6UL5 - chains A and B; structure by X-ray diffraction, 2.23 A resolution.

== Chain A ==
Name: Reverse transcriptase p66
Source organism: Human immunodeficiency virus type 1
Notes: EC 2.7.7.49
UniProtKB: P03366 (POL_HV1B1); residues 1-555 here correspond to UniProt positions 600-1154 (UniProt number = residue number + 599)
Amino-acid sequence (557 residues; each row starts with the number of its first residue; numbers below 1 keep their minus sign (Met-1 is residue -1)):
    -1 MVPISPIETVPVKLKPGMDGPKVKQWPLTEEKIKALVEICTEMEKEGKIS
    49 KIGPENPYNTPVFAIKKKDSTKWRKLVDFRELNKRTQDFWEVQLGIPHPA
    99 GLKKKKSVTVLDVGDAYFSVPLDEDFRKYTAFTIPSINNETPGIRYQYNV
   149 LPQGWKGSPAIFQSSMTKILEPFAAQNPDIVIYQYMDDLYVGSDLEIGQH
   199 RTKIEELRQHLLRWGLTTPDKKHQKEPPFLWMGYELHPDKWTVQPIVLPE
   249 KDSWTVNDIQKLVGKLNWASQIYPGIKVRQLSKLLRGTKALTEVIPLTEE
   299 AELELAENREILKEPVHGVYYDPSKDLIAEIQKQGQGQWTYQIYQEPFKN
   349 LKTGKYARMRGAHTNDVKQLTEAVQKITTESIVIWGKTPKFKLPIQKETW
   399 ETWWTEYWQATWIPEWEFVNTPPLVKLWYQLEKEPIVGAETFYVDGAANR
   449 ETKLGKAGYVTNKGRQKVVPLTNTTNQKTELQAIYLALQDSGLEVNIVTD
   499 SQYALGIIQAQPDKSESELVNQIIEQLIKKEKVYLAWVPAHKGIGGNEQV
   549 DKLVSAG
Disordered / not traced: 555
Sequence notes: initiating methionine (-1); expression tag (0); engineered mutation Ala172 (Lys771 in P03366), Ala173 (Lys772 in P03366), Ser280 (Cys879 in P03366)
Bound ions: Mg2+ near Asp443 (its only coordinating residue here)
Ligand contacts: QAG (4-[(4-{4-[(E)-2-cyanoethenyl]-2,6-dimethylphenoxy}thieno[3,2-d]pyrimidin-2-yl)amino]-2-fluorobenzonitrile): Pro95, Leu100, Lys101, Lys102, Lys103, Val106, Val179, Tyr181, Tyr188, Val189, Gly190, Pro225, Phe227, Leu228, Trp229, Leu234, His235, Pro236, Tyr318
Curated features (UniProtKB/Swiss-Prot):
  - region: Phe227 to His235 (RT 'primer grip')
  - motif: Trp398 to Trp414 (Tryptophan repeat motif)
  - binding site (Mg(2+)): Asp110, Asp185, Asp186, Asp443, Glu478, Asp498, Asp549
  - site: Trp401 (Essential for RT p66/p51 heterodimerization), Trp414 (Essential for RT p66/p51 heterodimerization), Phe440, Tyr441 (Cleavage)
Reported in the primary citation:
  - binding site for QAG: Lys101, Ile180, Tyr181, Tyr188, Phe227, Trp229, Leu234, His235

== Chain B ==
Name: Reverse transcriptase p51
Source organism: Human immunodeficiency virus type 1
UniProtKB: P03366 (POL_HV1B1); residues 1-428 here correspond to UniProt positions 600-1027 (UniProt number = residue number + 599)
Amino-acid sequence (429 residues; row label = number of the first residue in the row; numbering starts at 0):
     0 GPISPIETVPVKLKPGMDGPKVKQWPLTEEKIKALVEICTEMEKEGKISK
    50 IGPENPYNTPVFAIKKKDSTKWRKLVDFRELNKRTQDFWEVQLGIPHPAG
   100 LKKKKSVTVLDVGDAYFSVPLDEDFRKYTAFTIPSINNETPGIRYQYNVL
   150 PQGWKGSPAIFQSSMTKILEPFKKQNPDIVIYQYMDDLYVGSDLEIGQHR
   200 TKIEELRQHLLRWGLTTPDKKHQKEPPFLWMGYELHPDKWTVQPIVLPEK
   250 DSWTVNDIQKLVGKLNWASQIYPGIKVRQLSKLLRGTKALTEVIPLTEEA
   300 ELELAENREILKEPVHGVYYDPSKDLIAEIQKQGQGQWTYQIYQEPFKNL
   350 KTGKYARMRGAHTNDVKQLTEAVQKITTESIVIWGKTPKFKLPIQKETWE
   400 TWWTEYWQATWIPEWEFVNTPPLVKLWYQ
Disordered / not traced: 0-4, 216-223
Sequence notes: expression tag (0); engineered mutation Ser280 (Cys879 in P03366)
Curated features (UniProtKB/Swiss-Prot):
  - region: Phe227 to His235 (RT 'primer grip')
  - motif: Trp398 to Trp414 (Tryptophan repeat motif)
  - binding site (Mg(2+)): Asp110, Asp185, Asp186
  - site (Essential for RT p66/p51 heterodimerization): Trp401, Trp414
Reported in the primary citation:
  - binding site for QAG: Glu138

== How chain A and chain B interact ==
Residue-residue contacts (112):
  Val8(A) with Glu53(B)
  Pro9(A) with Glu53(B)
  Gln85(A) with Glu53(B), hydrogen bond (side chain-backbone)
  Asp86(A) with Lys20(B), salt bridge; Pro55(B)
  Phe87(A) with Pro52(B); Pro55(B)
  Trp88(A) with Pro52(B), hydrogen bond (backbone-backbone); Asn54(B); Pro55(B); Asn57(B); Thr131(B); Arg143(B)
  Leu92(A) with Lys22(B)
  Gly93(A) with Asn137(B)
  Ile94(A) with Asn137(B)
  Pro95(A) with Asn136(B); Asn137(B)
  His96(A) with Asn136(B), hydrogen bond (backbone-side chain)
  Gly99(A) with Asn136(B); Glu138(B)
  Leu100(A) with Asn136(B); Glu138(B)
  Lys101(A) with Glu138(B), salt bridge
  Ser162(A) with Pro52(B)
  Thr165(A) with Pro140(B)
  Gln373(A) with Glu396(B); Thr397(B), hydrogen bond; Thr400(B); Trp401(B), hydrogen bond
  Thr376(A) with Thr400(B); Trp401(B)
  Ile380(A) with Pro25(B), hydrophobic; Leu26(B); Thr27(B)
  Val381(A) with Pro25(B), hydrophobic; Ile135(B); Asn136(B), hydrogen bond (backbone-backbone)
  Ile382(A) with Ile135(B); Asn136(B)
  Trp383(A) with Ile135(B)
  Gly384(A) with Thr27(B); Glu28(B), hydrogen bond (backbone-backbone); Ile135(B)
  Trp402(A) with Lys331(B), hydrogen bond (backbone-side chain); His361(B); Asp364(B)
  Tyr405(A) with Lys331(B), hydrogen bond (backbone-side chain)
  Trp406(A) with Lys331(B); Pro392(B), hydrophobic; Val417(B); Asn418(B); Thr419(B); Pro420(B); Pro421(B)
  Gln407(A) with Lys331(B), hydrogen bond (backbone-side chain); Asp364(B); Pro392(B); Ile393(B); Gln394(B), hydrogen bond; Val417(B), hydrogen bond (side chain-backbone); Asn418(B)
  Ala408(A) with Trp337(B), hydrophobic; Asp364(B); Pro392(B), hydrogen bond (backbone-backbone); Ile393(B)
  Thr409(A) with Asp364(B), hydrogen bond (backbone-side chain)
  Trp410(A) with Thr362(B); Asn363(B); Val365(B), hydrophobic; Trp401(B); Tyr405(B)
  Pro412(A) with Trp401(B)
  Pro433(A) with Asn255(B); Leu289(B), hydrophobic; Thr290(B)
  Ile434(A) with Thr290(B)
  Val435(A) with Thr290(B)
  Thr439(A) with Lys287(B); Ala288(B); Leu289(B), hydrogen bond (side chain-backbone)
  Tyr441(A) with Val254(B); Gln258(B); Thr286(B); Lys287(B), hydrogen bond (side chain-backbone)
  Val458(A) with Thr286(B)
  Thr459(A) with Thr286(B)
  Asn460(A) with Thr286(B); Lys287(B); Ala288(B)
  Asn494(A) with Leu289(B)
  Val496(A) with Gln258(B); Leu289(B), hydrophobic
  Gln500(A) with Leu422(B)
  Gly504(A) with Pro420(B)
  Gln507(A) with Pro420(B)
  Tyr532(A) with Asn255(B), hydrogen bond; Leu289(B), hydrophobic
  Trp535(A) with Leu422(B); Trp426(B), hydrophobic
  Val536(A) with Gln258(B)
  Pro537(A) with Gly262(B); Asn265(B)
  Lys540(A) with Asn265(B); Ser280(B), hydrogen bond (backbone-side chain)
  Gly541(A) with Ser280(B); Leu283(B)
  Ile542(A) with Leu283(B)
  Gly543(A) with Leu283(B), hydrogen bond (backbone-backbone); Gly285(B)
  Gly544(A) with Gly285(B), hydrogen bond (backbone-backbone); Thr286(B)
Other interface residues (no listed pair), chain A (65 interface residues in all): Lys11, Ala158, Ile159, Gln161, Ile180, Tyr181, Thr369, Thr377, Thr386, Ala508, Ala534, Gln547
Other interface residues (no listed pair), chain B (60 interface residues in all): Tyr56, Lys126, Val261, Val276, Arg284, Leu368, Lys424

== In short ==
The interface between chain A and chain B involves 65 residues on one side and 60 on the other, with 20
hydrogen bonds and 2 salt bridges. Polar contacts include Asp86(A)-Lys20(B), Lys101(A)-Glu138(B) and
Gln85(A)-Glu53(B). Chain A binds compound QAG. From the paper: a binding site for QAG at Lys101(A), Ile180(A)
and Glu138(B) among others.
Chain A is Reverse transcriptase p66 and chain B is Reverse transcriptase p51, both from Human
immunodeficiency virus type 1; the structure, Crystal structure of HIV-1 reverse transcriptase (RT) in complex
with 4-[(4-{4-[(E)-2-cyanoethenyl]-2,6-dimethylphenoxy}thieno[3,2-d]pyrimidin-2-yl)amino]-2-fluorobenzonitrile
(24b), a non-nucleoside RT inhibitor, was determined by X-ray diffraction.
